8R5X - chains A and B of the 4 polymer chains in the assembly; structure by electron microscopy, 3.60 A resolution.

[Chain A]
Name: Coxsackievirus B5 (mutant CVB5F.cas.genogroupB) - VP1
From: Coxsackievirus B5
Chain sequence (851 residues; each row starts with the number of its first residue; numbers below 1 keep their minus sign (Met-567 is residue -567)):
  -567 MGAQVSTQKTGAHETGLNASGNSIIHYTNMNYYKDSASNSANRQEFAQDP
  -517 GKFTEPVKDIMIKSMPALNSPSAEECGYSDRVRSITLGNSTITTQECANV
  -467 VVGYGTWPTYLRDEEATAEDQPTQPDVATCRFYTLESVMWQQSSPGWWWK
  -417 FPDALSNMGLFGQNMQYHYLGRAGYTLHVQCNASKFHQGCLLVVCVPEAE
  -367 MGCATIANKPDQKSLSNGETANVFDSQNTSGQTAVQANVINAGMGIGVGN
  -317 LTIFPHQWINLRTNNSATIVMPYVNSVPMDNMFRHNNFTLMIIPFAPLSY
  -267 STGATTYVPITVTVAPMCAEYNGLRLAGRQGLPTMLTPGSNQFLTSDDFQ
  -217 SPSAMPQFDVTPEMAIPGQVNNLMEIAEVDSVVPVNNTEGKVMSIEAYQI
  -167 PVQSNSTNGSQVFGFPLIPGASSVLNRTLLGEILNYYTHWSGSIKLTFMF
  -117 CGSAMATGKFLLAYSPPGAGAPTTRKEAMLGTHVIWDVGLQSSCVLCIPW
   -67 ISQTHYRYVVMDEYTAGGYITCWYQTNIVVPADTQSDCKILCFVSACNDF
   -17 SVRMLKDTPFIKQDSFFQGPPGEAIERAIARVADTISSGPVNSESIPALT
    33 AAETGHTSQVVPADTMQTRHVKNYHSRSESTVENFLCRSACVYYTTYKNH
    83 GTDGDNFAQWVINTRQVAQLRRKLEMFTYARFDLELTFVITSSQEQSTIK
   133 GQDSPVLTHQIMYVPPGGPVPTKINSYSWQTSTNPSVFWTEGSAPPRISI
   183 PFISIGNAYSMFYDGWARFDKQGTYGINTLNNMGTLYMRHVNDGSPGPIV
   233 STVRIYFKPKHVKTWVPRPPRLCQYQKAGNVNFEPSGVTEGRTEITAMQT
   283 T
Not modelled in the structure: -567 to 10, 283
From the paper describing this entry:
  - conformationally variable residues (loop rearrangement): Glu272 to Thr282

[Chain B]
Name: Coxsackievirus B5 (mutant CVB5F.cas.genogroupB) - VP1
From: Coxsackievirus B5
Chain sequence (851 residues; row label = number of the first residue in the row; numbers below 1 keep their minus sign (Met-68 is residue -68)):
   -68 MGAQVSTQKTGAHETGLNASGNSIIHYTNMNYYKDSASNSANRQEFAQDP
   -18 GKFTEPVKDIMIKSMPALNSPSAEECGYSDRVRSITLGNSTITTQECANV
    32 VVGYGTWPTYLRDEEATAEDQPTQPDVATCRFYTLESVMWQQSSPGWWWK
    82 FPDALSNMGLFGQNMQYHYLGRAGYTLHVQCNASKFHQGCLLVVCVPEAE
   132 MGCATIANKPDQKSLSNGETANVFDSQNTSGQTAVQANVINAGMGIGVGN
   182 LTIFPHQWINLRTNNSATIVMPYVNSVPMDNMFRHNNFTLMIIPFAPLSY
   232 STGATTYVPITVTVAPMCAEYNGLRLAGRQGLPTMLTPGSNQFLTSDDFQ
   282 SPSAMPQFDVTPEMAIPGQVNNLMEIAEVDSVVPVNNTEGKVMSIEAYQI
   332 PVQSNSTNGSQVFGFPLIPGASSVLNRTLLGEILNYYTHWSGSIKLTFMF
   382 CGSAMATGKFLLAYSPPGAGAPTTRKEAMLGTHVIWDVGLQSSCVLCIPW
   432 ISQTHYRYVVMDEYTAGGYITCWYQTNIVVPADTQSDCKILCFVSACNDF
   482 SVRMLKDTPFIKQDSFFQGPPGEAIERAIARVADTISSGPVNSESIPALT
   532 AAETGHTSQVVPADTMQTRHVKNYHSRSESTVENFLCRSACVYYTTYKNH
   582 GTDGDNFAQWVINTRQVAQLRRKLEMFTYARFDLELTFVITSSQEQSTIK
   632 GQDSPVLTHQIMYVPPGGPVPTKINSYSWQTSTNPSVFWTEGSAPPRISI
   682 PFISIGNAYSMFYDGWARFDKQGTYGINTLNNMGTLYMRHVNDGSPGPIV
   732 STVRIYFKPKHVKTWVPRPPRLCQYQKAGNVNFEPSGVTEGRTEITAMQT
   782 T
Not modelled in the structure: -68 to 9, 260-782

[Chain A / chain B interface]
Contacting residue pairs - 90 pairs, chain A then chain B:
  Ala34(A) - Trp189(B)
  Glu35(A) - Gln188(B)
  Glu35(A) - Trp189(B)  hydrogen bond (backbone-backbone)
  Glu35(A) - Asn191(B)  hydrogen bond
  Glu35(A) - Thr194(B)  hydrogen bond
  Glu35(A) - Asn195(B)
  Thr36(A) - Val32(B)
  Thr36(A) - Gln188(B)  hydrogen bond (backbone-side chain)
  Gly37(A) - His187(B)
  Thr110(A) - Glu129(B)
  Tyr111(A) - Glu129(B)  hydrogen bond
  Tyr111(A) - Val205(B)
  Tyr111(A) - Asn206(B)
  Tyr111(A) - Ser207(B)
  Gly188(A) - Ser207(B)
  Asn189(A) - Ser207(B)  hydrogen bond (backbone-backbone)
  Ala190(A) - Ser207(B)
  Ser192(A) - Ser207(B)
  Phe194(A) - Glu129(B)
  Phe194(A) - Glu131(B)
  Tyr195(A) - Glu129(B)
  Tyr195(A) - Glu131(B)  hydrogen bond (backbone-side chain)
  Tyr195(A) - His216(B)
  Asp196(A) - Lys81(B)  salt bridge
  Asp196(A) - Glu129(B)  hydrogen bond (backbone-side chain)
  Asp196(A) - Ala130(B)
  Asp196(A) - Glu131(B)
  Asp196(A) - His216(B)
  Asp196(A) - Asn217(B)  hydrogen bond (backbone-backbone)
  Asp196(A) - Thr220(B)
  Gly197(A) - Arg215(B)
  Trp198(A) - Leu146(B)  hydrophobic
  Trp198(A) - Arg215(B)  hydrogen bond (backbone-backbone)
  Ala199(A) - Arg215(B)  hydrogen bond (backbone-side chain)
  Arg200(A) - Arg215(B)
  Phe201(A) - Tyr100(B)  hydrophobic
  Phe201(A) - Asn212(B)
  Phe201(A) - Arg215(B)
  Asp202(A) - Gln143(B)  hydrogen bond (backbone-side chain)
  Lys203(A) - Asp84(B)  salt bridge
  Lys203(A) - Gln143(B)  hydrogen bond (backbone-side chain)
  Lys203(A) - Phe214(B)
  Gln204(A) - Lys140(B)
  Gln204(A) - Gln143(B)
  Gly205(A) - Lys140(B)  hydrogen bond (backbone-side chain)
  Tyr207(A) - Glu131(B)
  Tyr207(A) - Met132(B)  hydrogen bond (side chain-backbone)
  Tyr207(A) - Pro141(B)  hydrophobic
  Gly208(A) - Glu131(B)
  Ile209(A) - Glu131(B)  hydrogen bond (backbone-side chain)
  Val248(A) - Tyr35(B)
  Val248(A) - Pro128(B)  hydrophobic
  Pro249(A) - Ile184(B)
  Pro249(A) - Phe185(B)
  Arg250(A) - Pro128(B)  hydrogen bond (side chain-backbone)
  Arg250(A) - Glu129(B)  hydrogen bond (side chain-backbone)
  Arg250(A) - Ile184(B)
  Arg250(A) - Phe185(B)
  Pro251(A) - Ile177(B)
  Pro251(A) - Asn181(B)
  Pro251(A) - Ile184(B)
  Pro251(A) - Phe185(B)
  Pro252(A) - Ile177(B)
  Arg253(A) - Met175(B)
  Arg253(A) - Gly176(B)
  Leu254(A) - Gly176(B)  hydrogen bond (backbone-backbone)
  Leu254(A) - Gly178(B)
  Cys255(A) - Asn172(B)
  Cys255(A) - Gly176(B)  hydrogen bond (backbone-backbone)
  Gln258(A) - Ile137(B)
  Val263(A) - Glu131(B)
  Val263(A) - Met132(B)
  Val263(A) - Gly133(B)
  Asn264(A) - Gly133(B)
  Asn264(A) - Cys134(B)  hydrogen bond (side chain-backbone)
  Asn264(A) - Thr136(B)
  Asn264(A) - Ile137(B)  hydrogen bond (side chain-backbone)
  Asn264(A) - Asn139(B)  hydrogen bond (side chain-backbone)
  Phe265(A) - Ile137(B)
  Phe265(A) - Gln167(B)
  Phe265(A) - Asn172(B)
  Phe265(A) - Gly174(B)
  Phe265(A) - Met175(B)
  Phe265(A) - Gly176(B)
  Glu266(A) - Ile137(B)
  Pro267(A) - Asn159(B)
  Pro267(A) - Gln167(B)
  Pro267(A) - Asn172(B)
  Ser268(A) - Ile171(B)
  Ser268(A) - Asn172(B)  hydrogen bond (backbone-side chain)
Also at the interface, not in a pair above, chain A (45 interface residues in all): Thr206, Lys259, Asn262, Gly269, Val270
Also at the interface, not in a pair above, chain B (51 interface residues in all): Ala29, Asn30, Leu182, Val208, Pro209

[In short]
45 residues of chain A and 51 residues of chain B are in contact, with 24 hydrogen bonds and 2 salt bridges.
Polar pairs include Asp196(A)-Lys81(B), Lys203(A)-Asp84(B) and Glu35(A)-Asn191(B). The paper reports
conformational variability at Glu272(A).
Both chains are Coxsackievirus B5 (mutant CVB5F.cas.genogroupB) - VP1 (Coxsackievirus B5). Entry 8R5X
(Structure of coxsackievirus B5 capsid (mutant CVB5F.cas.genogroupB) - F particle) was determined by electron
microscopy together with 8R5Y and 8R5Z from the same study.
